Entry 8RB7 (electron microscopy, 3.20 A resolution); this record covers chains A and B.

[Chain A (and B)]
Name: Paraneoplastic antigen Ma2 homolog
Organism: Mus musculus
Notes: chain B of this document is another copy of the same molecule, construct and numbering; everything in this record applies to it too
UniProt: Q8BHK0 (PNMA2_MOUSE); residue numbers follow UniProt; this construct covers 157-336
Chain sequence (180 residues; each row starts with the number of its first residue):
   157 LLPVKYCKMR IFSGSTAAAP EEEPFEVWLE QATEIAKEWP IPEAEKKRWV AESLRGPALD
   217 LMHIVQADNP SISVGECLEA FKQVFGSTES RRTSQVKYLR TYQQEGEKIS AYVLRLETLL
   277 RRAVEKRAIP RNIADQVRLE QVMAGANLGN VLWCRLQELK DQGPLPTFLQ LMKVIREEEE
What the authors report for this chain:
  - self-association interface (contacts with another copy of this molecule); pairs are residue here / residue on that copy: Arg247-Gln292, Val252-Leu255 (hydrophobic contact)

[How chain A and chain B interact]
Contacting residue pairs (19; chain A residue first):
  Arg247(A) with Ile289(B); Gln292(B), hydrogen bond; Glu296(B)
  Arg248(A) with Leu255(B), hydrogen bond (side chain-backbone); Tyr258(B), hydrogen bond; Glu296(B), hydrogen bond (backbone-side chain); Gln297(B), hydrogen bond; Ala300(B)
  Gln251(A) with Gln251(B)
  Leu255(A) with Arg248(B), hydrogen bond (backbone-side chain); Val252(B), hydrophobic; Leu255(B), hydrophobic
  Pro286(A) with Pro286(B), hydrophobic
  Ile289(A) with Arg247(B)
  Gln292(A) with Arg247(B), hydrogen bond
  Glu296(A) with Arg247(B); Arg248(B), hydrogen bond (side chain-backbone)
  Gln297(A) with Arg248(B), hydrogen bond
  Ala300(A) with Arg248(B)
Also at the interface, not in a pair above, chain A (12 interface residues in all): Val252, Ile285
Also at the interface, not in a pair above, chain B (13 interface residues in all): Ser246

[Overview]
12 residues of chain A face 13 of chain B across their interface, with 9 hydrogen bonds. Polar contacts
include Arg247(A)-Gln292(B), Arg248(A)-Leu255(B) and Arg248(A)-Tyr258(B). The paper reports a self-association
interface involving Arg247(A), Val252(A) and Leu255(A) among others.
Both chains are Paraneoplastic antigen Ma2 homolog (Mus musculus). Entry 8RB7 (Structure of the two-fold
capsomer of the PNMA2 capsid) was determined by electron microscopy together with 8RB3, 8RB4 and 8RB5 from the
same study.
